PDB entry 3HOV | X-ray diffraction, 3.50 A resolution | chains A and F of the 15 polymer chains in the assembly

# Chain A
Protein: DNA-directed RNA polymerase II subunit RPB1
From: Saccharomyces cerevisiae
Notes: EC 2.7.7.6
UniProtKB: P04050 (RPB1_YEAST); residue numbers follow UniProt; this construct covers 1-1733
Amino-acid sequence (1733 residues; each row starts with the number of its first residue):
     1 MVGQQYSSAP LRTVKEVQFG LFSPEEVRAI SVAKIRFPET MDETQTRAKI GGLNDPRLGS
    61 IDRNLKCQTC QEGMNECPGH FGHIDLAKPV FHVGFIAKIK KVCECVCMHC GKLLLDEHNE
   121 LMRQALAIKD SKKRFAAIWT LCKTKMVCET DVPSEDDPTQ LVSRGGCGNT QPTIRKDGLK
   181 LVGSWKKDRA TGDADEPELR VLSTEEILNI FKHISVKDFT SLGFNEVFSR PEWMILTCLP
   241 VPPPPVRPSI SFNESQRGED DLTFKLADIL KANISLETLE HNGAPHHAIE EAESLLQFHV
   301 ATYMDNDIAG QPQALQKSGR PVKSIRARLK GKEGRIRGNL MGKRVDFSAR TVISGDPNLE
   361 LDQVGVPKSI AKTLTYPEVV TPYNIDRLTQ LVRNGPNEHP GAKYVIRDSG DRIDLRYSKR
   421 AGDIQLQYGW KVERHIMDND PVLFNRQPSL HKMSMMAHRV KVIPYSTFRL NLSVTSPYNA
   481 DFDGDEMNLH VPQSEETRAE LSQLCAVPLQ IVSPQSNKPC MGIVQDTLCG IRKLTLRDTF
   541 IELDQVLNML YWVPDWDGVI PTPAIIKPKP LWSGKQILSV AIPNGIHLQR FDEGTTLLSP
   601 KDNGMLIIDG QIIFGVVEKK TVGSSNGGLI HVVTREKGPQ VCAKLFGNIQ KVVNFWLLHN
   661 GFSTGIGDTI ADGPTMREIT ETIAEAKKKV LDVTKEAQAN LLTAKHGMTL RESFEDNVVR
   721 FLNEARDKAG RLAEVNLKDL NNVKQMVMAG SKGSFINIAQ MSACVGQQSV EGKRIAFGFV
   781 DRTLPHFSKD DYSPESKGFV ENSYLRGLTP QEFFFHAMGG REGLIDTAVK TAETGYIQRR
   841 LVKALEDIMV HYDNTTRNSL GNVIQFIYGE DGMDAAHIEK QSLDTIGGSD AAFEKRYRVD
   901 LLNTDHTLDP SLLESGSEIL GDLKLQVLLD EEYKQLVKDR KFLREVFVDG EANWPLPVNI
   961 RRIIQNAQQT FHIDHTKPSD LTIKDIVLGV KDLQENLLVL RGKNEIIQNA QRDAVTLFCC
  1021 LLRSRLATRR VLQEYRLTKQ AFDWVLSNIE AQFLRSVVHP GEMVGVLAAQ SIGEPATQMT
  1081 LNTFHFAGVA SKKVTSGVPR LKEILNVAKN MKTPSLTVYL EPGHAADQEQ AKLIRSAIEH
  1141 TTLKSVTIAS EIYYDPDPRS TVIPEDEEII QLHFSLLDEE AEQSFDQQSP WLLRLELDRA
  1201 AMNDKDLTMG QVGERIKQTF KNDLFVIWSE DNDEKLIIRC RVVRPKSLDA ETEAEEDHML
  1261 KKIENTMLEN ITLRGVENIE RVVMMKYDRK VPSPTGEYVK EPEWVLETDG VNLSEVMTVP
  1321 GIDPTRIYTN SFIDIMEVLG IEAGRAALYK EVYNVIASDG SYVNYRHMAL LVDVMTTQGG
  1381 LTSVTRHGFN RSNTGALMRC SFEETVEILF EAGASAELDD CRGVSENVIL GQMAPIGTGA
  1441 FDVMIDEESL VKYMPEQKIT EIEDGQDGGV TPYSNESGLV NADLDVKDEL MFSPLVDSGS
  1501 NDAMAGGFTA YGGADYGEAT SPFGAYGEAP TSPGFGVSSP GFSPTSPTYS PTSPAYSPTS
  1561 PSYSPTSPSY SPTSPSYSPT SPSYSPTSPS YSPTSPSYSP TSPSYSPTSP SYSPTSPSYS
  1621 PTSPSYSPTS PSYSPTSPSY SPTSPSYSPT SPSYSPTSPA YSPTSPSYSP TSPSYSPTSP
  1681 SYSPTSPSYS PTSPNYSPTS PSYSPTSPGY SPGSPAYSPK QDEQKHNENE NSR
Not modelled in the structure: 1, 187-194, 1082-1091, 1176-1186, 1245-1253, 1456-1733
Bound ions: Zn2+ site 1: Cys67, Cys70, Cys77, His80; Zn2+ site 2: Cys107, Cys110, Cys148, Cys167; Mg2+: Asp481, Asp483, Asp485
Curated features (UniProtKB/Swiss-Prot):
  - region: Pro248 to Asp260 (Lid loop), Asn306 to Lys323 (Rudder loop), Pro810 to Glu822 (Bridging helix)
  - binding site (Zn(2+)): Cys67, Cys70, Cys77, His80, Cys107, Cys110, Cys148, Cys167
  - binding site (Mg(2+)): Asp481, Asp483, Asp485
  - modified residue: Thr1471 (Phosphothreonine)
  - cross-link (Glycyl lysine isopeptide (Lys-Gly)): Lys695 (interchain with G-Cter in ubiquitin), Lys1246 (interchain with G-Cter in ubiquitin), Lys1350 (interchain with G-Cter in ubiquitin)
  - natural variant: Ser1653 to Pro1659 (deletion: In strain: A364A)
  - mutagenesis: Lys1246 (K1246R: Impairs ubiquitination during transcription stress)
What the authors report for this chain:
  - Mg2+ coordination: Asp481, Asp483, Asp485

# Chain F
Protein: DNA-directed RNA polymerases I, II, and III subunit RPABC2
From: Saccharomyces cerevisiae
Notes: EC 2.7.7.6
UniProtKB: P20435 (RPAB2_YEAST); residue numbers follow UniProt; this construct covers 1-155
Amino-acid sequence (155 residues; each row starts with the number of its first residue):
     1 MSDYEEAFND GNENFEDFDV EHFSDEETYE EKPQFKDGET TDANGKTIVT GGNGPEDFQQ
    61 HEQIRRKTLK EKAIPKDQRA TTPYMTKYER ARILGTRALQ ISMNAPVFVD LEGETDPLRI
   121 AMKELAEKKI PLVIRRYLPD GSFEDWSVEE LIVDL
Not modelled in the structure: 1-68
Curated features (UniProtKB/Swiss-Prot):
  - region: Leu111 to Leu132 (Leucine-zipper)
  - modified residue: Ser24 (Phosphoserine)

# Chain A / chain F interface
Residue-residue contacts (77; chain A residue first):
  Val379(A) - Ser102(F)
  Val380(A) - Asn104(F)
  Thr381(A) - Ser102(F)  hydrogen bond (side chain-backbone)
  Thr381(A) - Asn104(F)  hydrogen bond
  Pro382(A) - Asn104(F)
  Tyr383(A) - Ile101(F)  hydrophobic
  Tyr383(A) - Val107(F)
  Tyr383(A) - Leu111(F)  hydrophobic
  Tyr383(A) - Thr115(F)
  Tyr383(A) - Ile120(F)  hydrophobic
  Gly429(A) - Asn104(F)
  Ser494(A) - Leu99(F)
  Glu495(A) - Ala98(F)
  Glu495(A) - Leu99(F)
  Glu495(A) - Pro117(F)
  Glu496(A) - Gly95(F)
  Glu496(A) - Leu99(F)
  Ala499(A) - Gly95(F)
  Gln503(A) - Arg90(F)
  Gln503(A) - Ala91(F)
  Leu504(A) - Lys87(F)
  Leu504(A) - Tyr88(F)  hydrophobic
  Leu504(A) - Ala91(F)  hydrophobic
  Tyr852(A) - Thr81(F)
  Tyr852(A) - Thr86(F)
  Tyr852(A) - Glu89(F)  hydrogen bond
  Tyr852(A) - Arg136(F)
  Tyr852(A) - Tyr137(F)
  Asp853(A) - Leu138(F)
  Asp853(A) - Pro139(F)
  Arg857(A) - Pro139(F)
  Asp874(A) - Lys87(F)  salt bridge
  Arg1001(A) - Ala80(F)
  Arg1001(A) - Thr81(F)
  Arg1001(A) - Thr82(F)
  Arg1001(A) - Pro83(F)
  Leu1054(A) - Tyr84(F)
  Arg1055(A) - Asp154(F)  salt bridge
  Arg1055(A) - Leu155(F)
  His1059(A) - Thr86(F)
  His1059(A) - Lys87(F)  hydrogen bond (side chain-backbone)
  His1059(A) - Leu155(F)
  Pro1060(A) - Thr86(F)
  Glu1062(A) - Lys87(F)  salt bridge
  Glu1062(A) - Tyr88(F)  hydrogen bond
  Met1433(A) - Arg92(F)
  Gly1437(A) - Tyr88(F)
  Thr1438(A) - Tyr88(F)
  Thr1438(A) - Arg92(F)  hydrogen bond (backbone-side chain)
  Phe1441(A) - Tyr88(F)
  Phe1441(A) - Glu89(F)
  Phe1441(A) - Arg92(F)  hydrogen bond (backbone-side chain)
  Phe1441(A) - Ile134(F)  hydrophobic
  Phe1441(A) - Arg135(F)
  Asp1442(A) - Val133(F)
  Asp1442(A) - Ile134(F)
  Asp1442(A) - Arg135(F)  hydrogen bond (backbone-backbone)
  Asp1442(A) - Tyr137(F)  hydrogen bond
  Val1443(A) - Arg92(F)
  Val1443(A) - Leu132(F)  hydrophobic
  Val1443(A) - Val133(F)
  Met1444(A) - Leu132(F)
  Met1444(A) - Val133(F)  hydrogen bond (backbone-backbone)
  Met1444(A) - Arg135(F)
  Ile1445(A) - Pro131(F)
  Ile1445(A) - Leu132(F)  hydrophobic
  Asp1446(A) - Pro131(F)  hydrogen bond (backbone-backbone)
  Asp1446(A) - Val133(F)
  Ser1449(A) - Glu149(F)
  Leu1450(A) - Phe108(F)  hydrophobic
  Leu1450(A) - Pro131(F)  hydrophobic
  Tyr1453(A) - Phe108(F)  hydrophobic
  Tyr1453(A) - Lys128(F)  hydrogen bond (side chain-backbone)
  Tyr1453(A) - Lys129(F)
  Tyr1453(A) - Ile130(F)
  Tyr1453(A) - Pro131(F)
  Tyr1453(A) - Glu149(F)  hydrogen bond
Other interface residues (no listed pair), chain A (42 interface residues in all): Tyr428, Ser502, His851, Gly1002, Ala1051, Gly1061, Gly1439, Ala1440
Other interface residues (no listed pair), chain F (43 interface residues in all): Met85, Leu94, Thr96, Leu118

# In short
42 residues of chain A face 43 of chain F across their interface, with 13 hydrogen bonds and 3 salt bridges.
Among the polar pairs are Asp874(A)-Lys87(F), Arg1055(A)-Asp154(F) and Glu1062(A)-Lys87(F). UniProt lists 8
Zn2+-binding residues, 3 Mg2+-binding residues and one mutagenesis site on chain A. From the paper: Mg2+
coordination by Asp481(A), Asp483(A) and Asp485(A).
Here chain A is DNA-directed RNA polymerase II subunit RPB1 and chain F is DNA-directed RNA polymerases I, II,
and III subunit RPABC2, both from Saccharomyces cerevisiae. Entry 3HOV (Complete RNA polymerase II elongation
complex II) was determined by X-ray diffraction together with 3HOU, 3HOW, 3HOX, 3HOY and 3HOZ from the same
study.
